4B40 - chains A and D of the 4 polymer chains in the assembly; structure by X-ray diffraction, 1.93 A resolution.

Chain A (and D):
Protein: Catalase-phenol oxidase
Source organism: Scytalidium thermophilum
Notes: EC 1.11.1.6; chain D of this document is another copy of the same molecule, construct and numbering; everything in this record applies to it too
Sequence (719 residues; each row starts with the number of its first residue; numbers below 1 keep their minus sign (Gly-20 is residue -20)):
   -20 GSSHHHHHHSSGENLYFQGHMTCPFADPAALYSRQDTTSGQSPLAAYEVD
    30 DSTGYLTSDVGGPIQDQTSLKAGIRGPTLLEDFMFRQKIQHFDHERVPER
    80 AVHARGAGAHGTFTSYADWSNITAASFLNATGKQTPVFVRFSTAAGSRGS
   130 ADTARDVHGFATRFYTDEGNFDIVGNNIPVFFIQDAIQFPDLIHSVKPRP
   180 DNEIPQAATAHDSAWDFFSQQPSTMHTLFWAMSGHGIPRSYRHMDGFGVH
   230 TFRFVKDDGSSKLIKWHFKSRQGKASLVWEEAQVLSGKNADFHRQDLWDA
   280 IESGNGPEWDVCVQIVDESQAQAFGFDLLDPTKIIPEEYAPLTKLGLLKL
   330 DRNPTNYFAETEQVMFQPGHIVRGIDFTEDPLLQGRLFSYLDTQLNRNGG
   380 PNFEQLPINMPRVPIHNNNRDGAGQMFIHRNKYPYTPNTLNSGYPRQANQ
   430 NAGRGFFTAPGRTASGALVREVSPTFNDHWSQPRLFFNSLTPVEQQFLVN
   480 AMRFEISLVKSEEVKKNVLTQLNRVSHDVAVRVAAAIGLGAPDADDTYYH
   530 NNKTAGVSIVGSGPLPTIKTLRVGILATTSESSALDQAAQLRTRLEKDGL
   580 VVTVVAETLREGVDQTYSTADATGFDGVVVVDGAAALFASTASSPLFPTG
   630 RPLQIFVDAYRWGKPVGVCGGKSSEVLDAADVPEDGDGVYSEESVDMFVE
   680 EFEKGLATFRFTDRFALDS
Not modelled in the structure: -20 to 20, 618-621 (chain D: -20 to 20, 619-621, 650-652)
Bound ions: cis-heme d hydroxychlorin gamma-spirolactone Fe near Tyr369 (its only coordinating residue here)
Residues lining bound ligands:
  - cis-heme d hydroxychlorin gamma-spirolactone (HDD), molecule 1: Ile68, Phe71, Asp72
  - cis-heme d hydroxychlorin gamma-spirolactone (HDD), molecule 2: Arg79, Ala80, Val81, His82, Arg119, Ser121, Gly138, Phe139, Ala140, Val153, Gly154, Asn155, Phe160, Ala165, Phe168, Val228, His229, Val343, Phe345, Leu361, Gly364, Arg365, Ser368, Tyr369, Thr372, Gln373, Arg376

Interface between chain A and chain D:
Pairs across the interface (239; chain A residue first):
  Leu23(A) with Ile407(D), hydrophobic
  Tyr26(A) with Met405(D); Phe406(D); Ile407(D), hydrogen bond (backbone-backbone)
  Glu27(A) with Ile407(D); Arg409(D), salt bridge
  Val28(A) with Ile394(D); Phe406(D), hydrophobic; Ile407(D), hydrogen bond (backbone-backbone); His408(D); Arg409(D), hydrogen bond (backbone-backbone)
  Asp29(A) with His395(D), hydrogen bond (backbone-side chain); Arg409(D), salt bridge
  Asp30(A) with Ile394(D); His395(D), salt bridge; Asn396(D); His408(D); Asn410(D); Asn420(D), hydrogen bond (backbone-side chain); Tyr423(D)
  Ser31(A) with Tyr423(D)
  Thr32(A) with His395(D); Tyr423(D)
  Gly33(A) with Tyr423(D); Pro424(D); Arg425(D), hydrogen bond (backbone-backbone)
  Tyr34(A) with His395(D); Arg425(D); Gln426(D); Gly432(D)
  Leu35(A) with His395(D); Asn396(D); Pro424(D); Arg425(D), hydrogen bond (backbone-backbone)
  Thr36(A) with Ile394(D); His395(D), hydrogen bond (backbone-backbone); Asn396(D), hydrogen bond (backbone-side chain)
  Ser37(A) with Ile394(D); Asn396(D)
  Asp38(A) with Glu383(D); Pro390(D); Ile394(D); Asn396(D), hydrogen bond; Asn398(D), hydrogen bond
  Val39(A) with Gly148(D); Asn149(D), hydrogen bond (backbone-backbone); His349(D); Glu383(D); Asn388(D); Pro390(D)
  Gly40(A) with Glu147(D); Gly148(D); Pro390(D); Val392(D)
  Gly41(A) with Glu147(D); Gly148(D)
  Pro42(A) with Glu147(D); Ala427(D), hydrophobic; Gly432(D); Arg433(D); Gly434(D); Phe435(D), hydrogen bond (backbone-backbone)
  Ile43(A) with Ala427(D), hydrogen bond (backbone-backbone)
  Gln44(A) with Gln426(D); Ala427(D), hydrogen bond (backbone-backbone)
  Asp45(A) with Gln426(D), hydrogen bond (backbone-side chain)
  Gln46(A) with Thr415(D); Gln426(D)
  Leu49(A) with Thr437(D)
  Leu59(A) with Gln363(D); Phe367(D), hydrophobic
  Glu60(A) with Asp355(D); Phe356(D); Gln363(D), hydrogen bond; Leu366(D); Arg441(D), salt bridge
  Phe62(A) with Gly348(D); Ile350(D), hydrophobic; Phe435(D), hydrophobic
  Met63(A) with Phe435(D), hydrophobic
  Arg65(A) with Leu366(D), hydrogen bond (side chain-backbone); Phe367(D); Leu370(D)
  Gln66(A) with Leu370(D); Asn398(D), hydrogen bond
  Lys67(A) with Asn398(D)
  Gln69(A) with Leu370(D), hydrogen bond (side chain-backbone); Asp371(D); Leu374(D); Phe382(D)
  His70(A) with Pro380(D); Asn381(D); Asn398(D)
  His73(A) with Leu374(D); Pro380(D); Gly401(D)
  Glu74(A) with Arg399(D); Asp400(D); Gly401(D), hydrogen bond (backbone-backbone)
  Val76(A) with Ala402(D)
  Glu147(A) with Gly40(D); Gly41(D); Pro42(D)
  Gly148(A) with Val39(D); Gly40(D); Gly41(D)
  Asn149(A) with Val39(D), hydrogen bond (backbone-backbone)
  Thr334(A) with Ile407(D); His408(D); Arg409(D)
  Asn335(A) with His408(D)
  Phe337(A) with Asp400(D); Gly401(D); Gln404(D)
  Ala338(A) with Phe406(D)
  Glu339(A) with Ile407(D)
  Gln342(A) with Gly401(D); Gly403(D); Gln404(D), hydrogen bond (side chain-backbone)
  Gly348(A) with Phe62(D)
  His349(A) with Val39(D)
  Ile350(A) with Phe62(D), hydrophobic
  Phe356(A) with Glu60(D)
  Gln363(A) with Leu59(D); Glu60(D), hydrogen bond
  Leu366(A) with Glu60(D); Arg65(D), hydrogen bond (backbone-side chain)
  Phe367(A) with Leu59(D), hydrophobic; Arg65(D)
  Leu370(A) with Arg65(D); Gln66(D); Gln69(D), hydrogen bond (backbone-side chain)
  Asp371(A) with Gln69(D)
  Leu374(A) with Gln69(D); His73(D)
  Asn377(A) with Ala402(D); Gly403(D)
  Pro380(A) with His70(D); His73(D)
  Asn381(A) with His70(D)
  Phe382(A) with Gln69(D)
  Glu383(A) with Asp38(D); Val39(D)
  Gln384(A) with Met405(D)
  Leu385(A) with Gly403(D); Gln404(D); Met405(D), hydrophobic
  Pro386(A) with Met405(D)
  Asn388(A) with Val39(D)
  Pro390(A) with Asp38(D); Val39(D); Gly40(D)
  Val392(A) with Gly40(D)
  Ile394(A) with Val28(D); Asp30(D); Thr36(D); Ser37(D); Asp38(D)
  His395(A) with Asp29(D), hydrogen bond (side chain-backbone); Asp30(D), salt bridge; Thr32(D); Tyr34(D); Leu35(D); Thr36(D), hydrogen bond (backbone-backbone)
  Asn396(A) with Asp30(D); Leu35(D); Thr36(D), hydrogen bond (side chain-backbone); Ser37(D); Asp38(D), hydrogen bond
  Asn398(A) with Asp38(D), hydrogen bond; Gln66(D), hydrogen bond; Lys67(D); His70(D)
  Arg399(A) with Glu74(D)
  Asp400(A) with Glu74(D); Phe337(D)
  Gly401(A) with His73(D); Glu74(D), hydrogen bond (backbone-backbone); Phe337(D); Gln342(D)
  Ala402(A) with Val76(D); Asn377(D)
  Gly403(A) with Gln342(D); Asn377(D); Leu385(D)
  Gln404(A) with Phe337(D); Gln342(D), hydrogen bond (backbone-side chain); Leu385(D)
  Met405(A) with Tyr26(D); Gln384(D); Leu385(D), hydrophobic; Pro386(D); Met405(D), hydrophobic
  Phe406(A) with Tyr26(D); Val28(D), hydrophobic; Ala338(D)
  Ile407(A) with Leu23(D), hydrophobic; Tyr26(D), hydrogen bond (backbone-backbone); Glu27(D); Val28(D), hydrogen bond (backbone-backbone); Thr334(D); Glu339(D)
  His408(A) with Val28(D); Asp30(D); Thr334(D); Asn335(D)
  Arg409(A) with Glu27(D), salt bridge; Val28(D), hydrogen bond (backbone-backbone); Asp29(D), salt bridge; Thr334(D)
  Asn410(A) with Asp30(D)
  Thr415(A) with Gln46(D)
  Asn420(A) with Asp30(D), hydrogen bond (side chain-backbone)
  Tyr423(A) with Asp30(D); Ser31(D); Thr32(D); Gly33(D)
  Pro424(A) with Gly33(D); Leu35(D)
  Arg425(A) with Gly33(D), hydrogen bond (backbone-backbone); Tyr34(D); Leu35(D), hydrogen bond (backbone-backbone)
  Gln426(A) with Tyr34(D); Gln44(D); Asp45(D), hydrogen bond (side chain-backbone); Gln46(D)
  Ala427(A) with Pro42(D), hydrophobic; Ile43(D), hydrogen bond (backbone-backbone); Gln44(D), hydrogen bond (backbone-backbone)
  Ala431(A) with Tyr34(D)
  Gly432(A) with Tyr34(D); Pro42(D)
  Arg433(A) with Pro42(D)
  Gly434(A) with Pro42(D)
  Phe435(A) with Pro42(D), hydrogen bond (backbone-backbone); Phe62(D), hydrophobic; Met63(D), hydrophobic
  Thr437(A) with Leu49(D)
  Arg441(A) with Glu60(D), salt bridge
Interface residues without a listed pair, chain A (106 interface residues in all): Ala51, Pro56, Arg75, Asp355, Gly364, Gly378, Pro393, Asn397, Pro416, Ala443, Leu447
Interface residues without a listed pair, chain D (107 interface residues in all): Ala51, Pro56, Arg75, Gly364, Gly378, Met389, Pro393, Asn397, Pro416, Ala431, Ala443, Leu447

Overview:
106 residues of chain A face 107 of chain D across their interface; the contacts include 44 hydrogen bonds and
8 salt bridges. Polar pairs include Glu27(A)-Arg409(D), Asp29(A)-Arg409(D) and Asp30(A)-His395(D). Chain A
binds cis-heme d hydroxychlorin gamma-spirolactone.
Both chains are Catalase-phenol oxidase (Scytalidium thermophilum). Entry 4B40 (Probing the active center of
catalase-phenol oxidase from Scytalidium thermophilum) was determined by X-ray diffraction, deposited together
with 4B2Y, 4B31 and 4B5K.
